Entry 1BWF (X-ray diffraction, 3.00 A resolution); this record covers chains Y and O.

[Chain Y (and O)]
Name: Glycerol kinase
Source organism: Escherichia coli
Notes: EC 2.7.1.30; chain O of this document is another copy of the same molecule, construct and numbering; everything in this record applies to it too
Reference sequence: P0A6F3 (GLPK_ECOLI); residue numbers follow UniProt; this construct covers 1-501
Sequence (501 residues; numbered 1 to 501; the number before each row is that of its first residue):
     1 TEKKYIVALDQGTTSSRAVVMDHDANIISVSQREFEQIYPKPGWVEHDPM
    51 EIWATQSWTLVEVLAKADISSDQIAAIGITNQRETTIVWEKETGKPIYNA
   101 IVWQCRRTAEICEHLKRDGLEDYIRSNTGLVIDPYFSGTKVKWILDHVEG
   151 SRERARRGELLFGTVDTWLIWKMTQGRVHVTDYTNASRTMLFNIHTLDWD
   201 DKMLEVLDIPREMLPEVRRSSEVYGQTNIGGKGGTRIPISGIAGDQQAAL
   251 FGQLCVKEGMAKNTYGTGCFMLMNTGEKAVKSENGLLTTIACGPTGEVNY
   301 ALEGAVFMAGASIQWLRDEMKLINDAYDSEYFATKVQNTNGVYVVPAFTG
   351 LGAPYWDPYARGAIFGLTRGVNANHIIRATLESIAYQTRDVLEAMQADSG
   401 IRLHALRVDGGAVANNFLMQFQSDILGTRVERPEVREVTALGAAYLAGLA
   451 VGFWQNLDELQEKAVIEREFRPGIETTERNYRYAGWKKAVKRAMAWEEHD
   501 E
Unresolved in the structure: 1, 231-234, 500-501
Sequence notes: engineered mutation Trp58 (Ser in P0A6F3)
UniProt features mapped onto this chain:
  - binding site (ADP): Thr14, Asn416
  - binding site (ATP): Thr14, Ser16
  - binding site (sn-glycerol 3-phosphate): Thr14
  - binding site (glycerol): Gln247
  - mutagenesis: Gly231 (G231D: Displays an increased enzymatic activity and a decreased allosteric regulation by FBP compared to wild-type ...)
Small-molecule neighbours: ATF (phosphodifluoromethylphosphonic acid-adenylate ester): Gly12, Thr13, Thr14, Ser15, Asp245, Tyr265, Gly266, Thr267, Gly310, Ala311, Ile313, Gln314, Ala326, Tyr327, Ser329, Gly410, Gly411, Ala412, Asn415

[How chain Y and chain O interact]
Pairs across the interface (62):
  Thr14(Y) - Arg369(O)
  Gln37(Y) - Arg369(O)  hydrogen bond
  Tyr39(Y) - Arg369(O)  hydrogen bond
  Tyr39(Y) - Gly370(O)
  Gln104(Y) - Arg369(O)  hydrogen bond
  Gln314(Y) - Arg369(O)
  Trp315(Y) - Thr368(O)
  Trp315(Y) - Arg369(O)
  Trp315(Y) - Val371(O)  hydrogen bond (side chain-backbone)
  Glu319(Y) - Arg369(O)
  Glu319(Y) - Val371(O)
  Glu319(Y) - Asn372(O)
  Glu319(Y) - Ala373(O)  hydrogen bond (backbone-backbone)
  Met320(Y) - Asn372(O)
  Met320(Y) - Ala373(O)  hydrogen bond (side chain-backbone)
  Met320(Y) - Ile376(O)  hydrophobic
  Leu322(Y) - Leu322(O)  hydrophobic
  Ala347(Y) - Leu367(O)
  Phe348(Y) - Leu367(O)
  Phe348(Y) - Thr368(O)  hydrogen bond (backbone-side chain)
  Phe348(Y) - Arg369(O)
  Arg361(Y) - Gly366(O)
  Arg361(Y) - Leu367(O)
  Gly362(Y) - Gly366(O)  hydrogen bond (backbone-backbone)
  Gly362(Y) - Leu367(O)  hydrogen bond (backbone-backbone)
  Ala363(Y) - Ile364(O)
  Ile364(Y) - Ala363(O)
  Ile364(Y) - Ile364(O)  hydrogen bond (backbone-backbone)
  Phe365(Y) - Gly362(O)
  Phe365(Y) - Trp496(O)  hydrophobic
  Gly366(Y) - Arg361(O)
  Gly366(Y) - Gly362(O)  hydrogen bond (backbone-backbone)
  Gly366(Y) - Trp496(O)
  Leu367(Y) - Phe348(O)
  Leu367(Y) - Arg361(O)
  Leu367(Y) - Gly362(O)  hydrogen bond (backbone-backbone)
  Leu367(Y) - Ala363(O)  hydrophobic
  Leu367(Y) - Ile364(O)  hydrophobic
  Thr368(Y) - Phe348(O)
  Arg369(Y) - Tyr39(O)  hydrogen bond
  Arg369(Y) - Trp315(O)
  Arg369(Y) - Glu319(O)
  Arg369(Y) - Phe348(O)
  Val371(Y) - Trp315(O)  hydrogen bond (backbone-side chain)
  Val371(Y) - Glu319(O)
  Asn372(Y) - Glu319(O)
  Ala373(Y) - Glu319(O)
  Lys488(Y) - Trp496(O)
  Lys488(Y) - Glu498(O)  salt bridge
  Ala489(Y) - Trp496(O)  hydrophobic
  Arg492(Y) - Arg492(O)  hydrogen bond (side chain-backbone)
  Arg492(Y) - Met494(O)  hydrogen bond (side chain-backbone)
  Arg492(Y) - Ala495(O)  hydrogen bond (side chain-backbone)
  Arg492(Y) - Trp496(O)
  Met494(Y) - Arg492(O)  hydrogen bond (backbone-side chain)
  Ala495(Y) - Arg492(O)  hydrogen bond (backbone-side chain)
  Trp496(Y) - Gly366(O)
  Trp496(Y) - Gly485(O)
  Trp496(Y) - Lys488(O)  hydrogen bond (backbone-side chain)
  Trp496(Y) - Ala489(O)
  Trp496(Y) - Arg492(O)
  Glu498(Y) - Lys488(O)  salt bridge
Other interface residues (no listed pair), chain Y (37 interface residues in all): Pro42, Gly43, Met308, Ala311, Ile376, Gly485, Ala493
Other interface residues (no listed pair), chain O (35 interface residues in all): Gln104, Met308, Met320, Asn340, Gly341, Tyr343, Ala347, Phe365, Ala493

[Overview]
37 residues of chain Y face 35 of chain O across their interface, with 20 hydrogen bonds and 2 salt bridges.
Among the polar pairs are Lys488(Y)-Glu498(O), Gln37(Y)-Arg369(O) and Tyr39(Y)-Arg369(O). Ligands of chain Y:
compound ATF.
Both chains are Glycerol kinase (Escherichia coli). Entry 1BWF (Escherichia coli glycerol kinase mutant with
bound ATP analog showing substantial domain motion) was determined by X-ray diffraction together with 1GLL
from the same study.
